2NZD - chains I and A of the 10 polymer chains in the assembly; structure by X-ray diffraction, 2.65 A resolution.

# Chain I
Molecule: 145-nt DNA strand
Sequence (145 nucleotides; each row starts with the number of its first residue; numbers below 1 keep their minus sign (DA-72 is residue -72)):
   -72 ATCAATATCC ACCTGCAGAT ACTACCAAAA GTGTATTTGG AAACTGCTCC ATCAAAAGGC
   -12 ATGTTCAGCT GAATCAGCTG AACATGCCTT TTGATGGAGC AGTTTCCAAA TACACTTTTG
    48 GTAGTATCTG CAGGTGGATA TTGAT
Bound ions: Mn2+ site 1: DG-34, DG-33; Mn2+ site 2 near DG26 (its only coordinating residue here); Mn2+ site 3 near DG47 (its only coordinating residue here); Mn2+ site 4 near DG60 (its only coordinating residue here)

# Chain A
Protein: Histone H3
From: Xenopus laevis
Sequence (135 residues; row label = number of the first residue in the row):
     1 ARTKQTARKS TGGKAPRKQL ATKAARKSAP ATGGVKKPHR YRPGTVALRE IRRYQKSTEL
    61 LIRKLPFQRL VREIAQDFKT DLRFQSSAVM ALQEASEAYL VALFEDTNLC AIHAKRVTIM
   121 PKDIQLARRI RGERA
Disordered / not traced: 1-37, 135
Sequence notes: variant Ala102 (Gly103 in 288992), Ala111 (Gly112 in 288992)

# Interface between chain I and chain A
Residue-residue contacts (25):
  DC-23(I) - Arg83(A)  phosphate contact
  DC-23(I) - Phe84(A)  sugar contact
  DC-23(I) - Gln85(A)  phosphate contact
  DC-23(I) - Ser86(A)  phosphate contact
  DA-22(I) - Arg72(A)  salt bridge to the phosphate
  DA-22(I) - Arg83(A)  phosphate contact
  DA-22(I) - Phe84(A)  hydrogen bond to the phosphate
  DG-14(I) - Arg63(A)  hydrogen bond to the phosphate
  DC-13(I) - Arg63(A)  sugar contact
  DA-6(I) - Pro43(A)  phosphate contact
  DG-5(I) - Arg42(A)  salt bridge to the phosphate
  DC-4(I) - Val117(A)  phosphate contact
  DC-4(I) - Thr118(A)  hydrogen bond to the phosphate
  DT-3(I) - Arg116(A)  phosphate contact
  DT-3(I) - Val117(A)  hydrogen bond to the phosphate
  DT-3(I) - Thr118(A)  hydrogen bond to the phosphate
  DT-3(I) - Met120(A)  phosphate contact
  DG-2(I) - Arg116(A)  phosphate contact
  DG-2(I) - Met120(A)  phosphate contact
  DT69(I) - Tyr41(A)  phosphate contact
  DG70(I) - Arg40(A)  sugar contact
  DG70(I) - Tyr41(A)  phosphate contact
  DG70(I) - Arg42(A)  hydrogen bond to the phosphate
  DG70(I) - Thr45(A)  hydrogen bond to the phosphate
  DA71(I) - Arg40(A)  phosphate contact
Other interface residues (no listed pair), chain I (13 interface residues in all): DT-8
Other interface residues (no listed pair), chain A (17 interface residues in all): His39, Lys115

# Summary
13 residues of chain I and 17 residues of chain A are in contact, with 7 hydrogen bonds and 2 salt bridges.
Polar pairs include DA-22(I)-Phe84(A), DG-14(I)-Arg63(A) and DC-4(I)-Thr118(A). The Mn2+ site 1 is built by
DG-34(I) and DG-33(I).
Chain I is a 145-nt DNA strand and chain A is Histone H3 (Xenopus laevis); the structure, Nucleosome core
particle containing 145 bp of DNA, was determined by X-ray diffraction.
